5IWX - chains B and C of the 3 polymer chains in the assembly; structure by X-ray diffraction, 1.99 A resolution.

Chain B (and C):
Molecule: 2-C-methyl-D-erythritol 2,4-cyclodiphosphate synthase
From: Bacillus subtilis (strain 168)
Notes: EC 4.6.1.12; chain C of this document is another copy of the same molecule, construct and numbering; everything in this record applies to it too
UniProt: Q06756 (ISPF_BACSU); numbering as in UniProt (aligned over 1-158)
Sequence (158 residues; each row starts with the number of its first residue):
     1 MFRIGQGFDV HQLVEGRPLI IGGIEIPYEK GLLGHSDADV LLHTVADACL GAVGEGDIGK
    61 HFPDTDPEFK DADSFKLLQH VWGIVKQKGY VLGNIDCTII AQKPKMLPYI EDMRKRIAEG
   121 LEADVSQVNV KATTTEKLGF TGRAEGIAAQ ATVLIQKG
Not modelled in the structure: 136-143 (chain C: fully traced)
Curated features (UniProtKB/Swiss-Prot):
  - binding site (4-CDP-2-C-methyl-D-erythritol 2-phosphate): D9 to H11, H35, S36, D57 to G59, F62 to D66, A101 to L107, T133 to E136, F140, R143
  - binding site (a divalent metal cation): D9, H11, H43
  - site (Transition state stabilizer): H35, T134
Bound ions: Mg2+ near D9 (its only coordinating residue here)
What the authors report for this chain:
  - self-association interface (contacts with another copy of this molecule): F140, E145
  - conformationally variable residues (order/disorder transition): F62 to A72

How chain B and chain C interact:
Residue-residue contacts (36; chain B residue first):
  F2(B) - F2(C)  hydrophobic
  F2(B) - L154(C)
  R3(B) - N94(C)
  R3(B) - S126(C)  hydrogen bond (side chain-backbone)
  R3(B) - Q127(C)
  I4(B) - I4(C)  hydrophobic
  I4(B) - N94(C)  hydrogen bond (backbone-side chain)
  I4(B) - T152(C)
  I4(B) - L154(C)  hydrophobic
  G5(B) - D96(C)
  Q6(B) - Q6(C)
  Q6(B) - D96(C)  hydrogen bond (backbone-side chain)
  Q6(B) - C97(C)
  Q6(B) - T98(C)  hydrogen bond
  Q6(B) - K131(C)  hydrogen bond (backbone-side chain)
  Q6(B) - Q150(C)
  Q6(B) - A151(C)
  Q6(B) - T152(C)  hydrogen bond
  F8(B) - T133(C)
  F8(B) - Q150(C)
  D9(B) - T133(C)
  V10(B) - E136(C)
  V10(B) - L138(C)  hydrophobic
  Q12(B) - E136(C)  hydrogen bond (side chain-backbone)
  G51(B) - D96(C)
  G51(B) - N129(C)
  A52(B) - N94(C)
  G54(B) - R114(C)
  G54(B) - N129(C)
  E55(B) - N129(C)  hydrogen bond (backbone-side chain)
  G56(B) - N129(C)  hydrogen bond (backbone-side chain)
  G56(B) - K131(C)
  D57(B) - K131(C)
  D57(B) - A132(C)
  E145(B) - L138(C)
  Q150(B) - Q150(C)  hydrogen bond
Also at the interface, not in a pair above, chain B (23 interface residues in all): M1, D47, A48, L50, G146, L154
Also at the interface, not in a pair above, chain C (25 interface residues in all): G93, I100, T135, K137, V153

Overview:
23 residues of chain B face 25 of chain C across their interface; the contacts include 10 hydrogen bonds.
Polar pairs include R3(B)-S126(C), I4(B)-N94(C) and Q6(B)-D96(C). UniProt lists 26 residues binding
4-CDP-2-C-methyl-D-erythritol 2-phosphate and 3 divalent metal cation-binding residues on chain B. The paper
reports conformational variability at F62(B); a self-association interface involving F140(B) and E145(B).
Chain B and chain C are both 2-C-methyl-D-erythritol 2,4-cyclodiphosphate synthase (Bacillus subtilis (strain
168)); the structure, Crystal structure of 2-C-methyl-D-erythritol 2,4-cyclodiphosphate synthase from Bacillus
subtitis, was determined by X-ray diffraction, deposited together with 5IWY.
